PDB entry 9NHJ | electron microscopy, 3.04 A resolution | chains A and C of the 8 polymer chains in the assembly

[Chain A]
Molecule: AMC016 v4.2 envelope glycoprotein gp120
Organism: Human immunodeficiency virus 1
Sequence (521 residues; each row starts with the number of its first residue; note: 24 numbers in that range are skipped by the numbering (no residue carries them; nothing is unmodelled there); a row labelled like 134A-134Y holds insertion residues (134A, then the next letters in order); numbers below 1 keep their minus sign (Met-5 is residue -5)):
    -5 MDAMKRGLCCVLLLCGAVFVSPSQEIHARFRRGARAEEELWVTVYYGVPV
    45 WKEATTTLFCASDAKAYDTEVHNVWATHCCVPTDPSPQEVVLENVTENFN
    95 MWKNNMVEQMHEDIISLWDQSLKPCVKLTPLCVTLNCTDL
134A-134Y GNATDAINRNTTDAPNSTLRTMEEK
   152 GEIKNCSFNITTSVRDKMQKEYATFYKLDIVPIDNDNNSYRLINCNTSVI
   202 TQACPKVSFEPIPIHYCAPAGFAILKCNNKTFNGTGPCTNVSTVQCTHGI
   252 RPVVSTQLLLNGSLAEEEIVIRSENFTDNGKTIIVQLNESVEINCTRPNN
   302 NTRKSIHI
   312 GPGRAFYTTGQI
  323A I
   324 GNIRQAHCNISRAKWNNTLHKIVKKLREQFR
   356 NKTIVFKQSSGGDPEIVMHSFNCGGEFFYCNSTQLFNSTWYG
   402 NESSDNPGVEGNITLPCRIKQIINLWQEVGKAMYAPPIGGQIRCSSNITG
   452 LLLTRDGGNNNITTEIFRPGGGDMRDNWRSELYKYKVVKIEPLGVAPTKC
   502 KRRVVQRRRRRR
Not modelled in the structure: -5 to 34, 58-66, 134A-134Y, 402-412, 506-513
Cystine bridges: Cys54-Cys73, Cys119-Cys205, Cys126-Cys196, Cys131-Cys157, Cys218-Cys247, Cys228-Cys239, Cys296-Cys331, Cys378-Cys445, Cys385-Cys418
Glycans and other covalent adducts: N-acetylglucosamine (NAG) linked to Asn130, Asn156, Asn160, Asn197, Asn241, Asn262, Asn295, Asn301, Asn386, Asn413, Asn448
What the authors report for this chain:
  - post-translational modification sites: Asn88

[Chain C]
Molecule: AMC016 v4.2 envelope glycoprotein gp120
Organism: Human immunodeficiency virus 1
Sequence (521 residues; numbered -5 to 513 plus 23 insertion-coded residues; 21 numbers in that range are skipped by the numbering (no residue carries them; nothing is unmodelled there); the number before each row is that of its first residue; a row labelled like 135A-135V holds insertion residues (135A, then the next letters in order); numbers below 1 keep their minus sign (Met-5 is residue -5)):
    -5 MDAMKRGLCCVLLLCGAVFVSPSQEIHARFRRGARAEEELWVTVYYGVPV
    45 WKEATTTLFCASDAKAYDTEVHNVWATHCCVPTDPSPQEVVLENVTENFN
    95 MWKNNMVEQMHEDIISLWDQSLKPCVKLTPLCVTLNCTDLG
135A-135V NATDAINRNTTDAPNSTLRTME
   150 EKGEIKNCSFNITTSVRDKMQKEYATFYKLDIVPIDNDNNSYRLINCNTS
   200 VITQACPKVSFEPIPIHYCAPAGFAILKCNNKTFNGTGPCTNVSTVQCTH
   250 GIRPVVSTQLLLNGSLAEEEIVIRSENFTDNGKTIIVQLNESVEINCTRP
   300 NNNTRKSIHI
   312 GPGRAFYTTGQI
  323A I
   324 GNIRQAHCNISRAKWNNTLHKIVKKLREQFR
   356 NKTIVFKQSSGGDPEIVMHSFNCGGEFFYCNSTQLFNSTWYGNESS
   406 DNPGVEGNITLPCRIKQIINLWQEVGKAMYAPPIGGQIRCSSNITGLLLT
   456 RDGGNNNITTEIFRPGGGDMRDNWRSELYKYKVVKIEPLGVAPTKCKRRV
   506 VQRRRRRR
Not modelled in the structure: -5 to 34, 58-66, 135A-135V, 406-412, 502-513
Cystine bridges: Cys54-Cys73, Cys119-Cys205, Cys126-Cys196, Cys131-Cys157, Cys218-Cys247, Cys228-Cys239, Cys296-Cys331, Cys378-Cys445, Cys385-Cys418
Glycans and other covalent adducts: N-acetylglucosamine (NAG) linked to Asn88, Asn130, Asn156, Asn160, Asn197, Asn230, Asn234, Asn262, Asn276, Asn289, Asn295, Asn301, Asn332, Asn339, Asn386, Asn392, Asn398, Asn413, Asn448
What the authors report for this chain:
  - post-translational modification sites: Asn88

[Interface between chain A and chain C]
Contacting residue pairs (18):
  Ser164(A) with Asn197(C), hydrogen bond (side chain-backbone)
  Val165(A) with Cys126(C); Arg192(C); Asn197(C)
  Arg166(A) with Thr123(C); Cys126(C), hydrogen bond (backbone-backbone)
  Asp167(A) with Val127(C); Thr128(C), hydrogen bond (side chain-backbone)
  Gly312(A) with Asn197(C)
  Pro313(A) with Cys196(C); Asn197(C); Thr198(C); Ser199(C); Val200(C), hydrophobic
  Gly314(A) with Asn197(C); Thr198(C)
  Arg315(A) with Val200(C); Gly431(C), hydrogen bond (side chain-backbone)
Interface residues without a listed pair, chain A (9 interface residues in all): Lys168

[In short]
9 residues of chain A face 11 of chain C across their interface, with 4 hydrogen bonds. Polar contacts include
Ser164(A)-Asn197(C), Asp167(A)-Thr128(C) and Arg315(A)-Gly431(C). Covalently linked N-acetylglucosamine: at
Asn130(A), Asn156(A), Asn160(A), Asn197(A), Asn241(A) and Asn262(A) and 5 more. The paper reports modification
sites Asn88(A) and Asn88(C).
Chain A and chain C are both AMC016 v4.2 envelope glycoprotein gp120 (Human immunodeficiency virus 1); the
structure, AMC016 v4.2 in complex with FP-A pAb from animal RQk18 at week 43, was determined by electron
microscopy, deposited together with 9NHH, 9NHI, 9NHK, 9NHL, 9NHM, 9NHN, 9NHO and 9NI9.
